Entry 2BF7 (X-ray diffraction, 2.40 A resolution); this record covers chains A and B of the 4 polymer chains in the assembly.

[Chain A (and B)]
Molecule: Pteridine reductase 1
Organism: Leishmania major
Notes: EC 1.5.1.33; chain B of this document is another copy of the same molecule, construct and numbering; everything in this record applies to it too
UniProt: Q01782 (PTR1_LEIMA); residues 1-288 here = UniProt positions 1-288
Amino-acid sequence (288 residues; each row starts with the number of its first residue):
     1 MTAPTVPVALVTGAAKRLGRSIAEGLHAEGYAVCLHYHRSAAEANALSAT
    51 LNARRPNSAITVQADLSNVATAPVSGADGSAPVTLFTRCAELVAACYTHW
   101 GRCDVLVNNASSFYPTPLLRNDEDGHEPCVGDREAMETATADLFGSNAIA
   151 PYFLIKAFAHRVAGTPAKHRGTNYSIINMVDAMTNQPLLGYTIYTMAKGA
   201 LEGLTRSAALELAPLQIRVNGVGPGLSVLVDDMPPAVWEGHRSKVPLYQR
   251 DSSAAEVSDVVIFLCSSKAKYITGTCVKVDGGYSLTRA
Not modelled in the structure: 1-5, 74-80, 120-130 (chain B: 1-4, 74-79, 120-132)
Swiss-Prot annotation at these positions:
  - active site: Tyr194 (Proton acceptor)
  - binding site (substrate): Ser175
Residues lining bound ligands:
  - 7,8-dihydrobiopterin (HBI): Arg17, Ser111, Ser112, Phe113, Asp181, Leu188, Tyr194, Gly225, Leu226, Ser227, Leu229
  - NADP (NAP; NADP nicotinamide-adenine-dinucleotide phosphate): Gly13, Lys16, Arg17, Leu18, Gly19, His36, Tyr37, His38, Arg39, Ser40, Ala64, Asp65, Leu66, Ser67, Asn109, Ala110, Ser111, Ser112, Asp142, Ser146, Asn147, Met179, Val180, Asp181, Tyr194, Lys198, Pro224, Gly225, Leu226, Ser227

[Interface between chain A and chain B]
Residue-residue contacts - 65 pairs, chain A then chain B:
  Thr84(A) - Glu137(B)
  Thr116(A) - Tyr152(B)
  Pro117(A) - Lys156(B)
  Pro117(A) - Glu211(B)
  Leu118(A) - Tyr152(B)  hydrophobic
  Leu118(A) - Lys156(B)
  Leu118(A) - His160(B)  hydrogen bond (backbone-side chain)
  Leu118(A) - Ala208(B)  hydrophobic
  Leu118(A) - Glu211(B)  hydrogen bond (backbone-side chain)
  Leu119(A) - Ala159(B)  hydrophobic
  Leu119(A) - His160(B)
  Leu119(A) - Glu211(B)
  Leu119(A) - Leu215(B)  hydrophobic
  Arg133(A) - Thr84(B)
  Met136(A) - Tyr152(B)
  Met136(A) - Phe153(B)  hydrophobic
  Met136(A) - Lys156(B)
  Thr140(A) - Phe153(B)
  Phe144(A) - Ile149(B)  hydrophobic
  Ala148(A) - Met196(B)
  Ile149(A) - Phe144(B)  hydrophobic
  Tyr152(A) - Thr116(B)  hydrogen bond (side chain-backbone)
  Tyr152(A) - Leu118(B)  hydrophobic
  Tyr152(A) - Met136(B)
  Tyr152(A) - Thr192(B)
  Tyr152(A) - Ile193(B)  hydrophobic
  Phe153(A) - Met136(B)  hydrophobic
  Phe153(A) - Thr140(B)
  Lys156(A) - Pro117(B)
  Lys156(A) - Met136(B)
  His160(A) - Leu118(B)  hydrogen bond (side chain-backbone)
  Asn185(A) - Arg206(B)  hydrogen bond
  Pro187(A) - Arg206(B)
  Pro187(A) - Ser207(B)
  Pro187(A) - Leu210(B)
  Leu189(A) - Leu210(B)  hydrophobic
  Leu189(A) - Glu211(B)
  Gly190(A) - Glu211(B)
  Thr192(A) - Tyr152(B)
  Thr192(A) - Leu204(B)
  Thr192(A) - Ser207(B)  hydrogen bond
  Thr192(A) - Glu211(B)
  Ile193(A) - Tyr152(B)  hydrophobic
  Met196(A) - Ala148(B)
  Met196(A) - Ala200(B)
  Met196(A) - Leu204(B)
  Gly199(A) - Gly199(B)
  Ala200(A) - Met196(B)
  Ala200(A) - Ala200(B)
  Leu204(A) - Thr192(B)
  Leu204(A) - Met196(B)  hydrophobic
  Arg206(A) - Asn185(B)  hydrogen bond
  Arg206(A) - Pro187(B)
  Ser207(A) - Pro187(B)
  Ser207(A) - Thr192(B)  hydrogen bond
  Ala208(A) - Leu118(B)  hydrophobic
  Leu210(A) - Pro187(B)
  Leu210(A) - Leu189(B)  hydrophobic
  Glu211(A) - Pro117(B)
  Glu211(A) - Leu118(B)  hydrogen bond (side chain-backbone)
  Glu211(A) - Leu119(B)
  Glu211(A) - Leu189(B)
  Glu211(A) - Gly190(B)
  Glu211(A) - Thr192(B)
  Leu215(A) - Leu119(B)  hydrophobic
Other interface residues (no listed pair), chain A (39 interface residues in all): Glu137, Ala159, Ala163, Thr184, Tyr191, Thr195, Gly203, Leu212
Other interface residues (no listed pair), chain B (39 interface residues in all): Ile155, Ala163, Thr184, Tyr191, Thr195, Gly203, Leu212

[In short]
Chain A and chain B each contribute 39 residues to their interface, with 9 hydrogen bonds. Polar pairs include
Leu118(A)-His160(B), Leu118(A)-Glu211(B) and Tyr152(A)-Thr116(B). Ligands of chain A: NADP and
7,8-dihydrobiopterin. From UniProt: active-site residue Tyr194(A) and substrate-binding residue Ser175(A) on
chain A.
Both chains are Pteridine reductase 1 (Leishmania major). Entry 2BF7 (Leishmania major pteridine reductase 1
in complex with NADP and biopterin) was determined by X-ray diffraction together with 2BFA, 2BFM, 2BFO and
2BFP from the same study.
